PDB entry 8IJB | electron microscopy, 3.23 A resolution | chains A and C of the 5 polymer chains in the assembly

== Chain A ==
Molecule: Hydroxycarboxylic acid receptor 2
From: Homo sapiens
Reference sequence: Q8TDS4 (HCAR2_HUMAN); residue numbers follow UniProt; this construct covers 8-301
Chain sequence (294 residues; row label = number of the first residue in the row):
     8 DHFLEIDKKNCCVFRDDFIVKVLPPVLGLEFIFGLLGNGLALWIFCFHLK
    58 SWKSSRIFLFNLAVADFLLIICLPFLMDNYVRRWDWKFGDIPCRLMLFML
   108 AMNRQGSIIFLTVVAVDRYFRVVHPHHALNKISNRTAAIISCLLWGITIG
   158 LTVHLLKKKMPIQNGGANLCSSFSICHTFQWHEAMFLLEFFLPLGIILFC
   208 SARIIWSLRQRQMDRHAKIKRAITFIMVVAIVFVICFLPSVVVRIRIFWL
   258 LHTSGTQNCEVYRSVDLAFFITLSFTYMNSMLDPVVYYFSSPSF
Disulfides: Cys18-Cys183, Cys19-Cys266, Cys100-Cys177
Small-molecule neighbours: OJX (5-methyl-4-oxidanyl-pyrazin-4-ium-2-carboxylic acid): Leu83, Tyr87, Leu104, Leu107, Ala108, Arg111, Cys177, Ser178, Ser179, Phe180, Phe277, Tyr284
Reported in the primary citation:
  - mutagenesis - Y87A: unchanged signaling in response to OJX
  - binding site for OJX: Leu83, Leu104, Leu107, Arg111, Phe180, Phe277, Tyr284
  - mutagenesis - R111A, Y284A: decreased signaling in response to OJX
  - conformationally variable residues: Trp91
  - mutagenesis - Y284A: decreased binding to OJX
  - mutagenesis - R111A: abolished binding to OJX
  - specificity-determining residues: Asn86, Trp91, Met103, Leu107
  - contacts within the chain: Ser179-His189

== Chain C ==
Molecule: Guanine nucleotide-binding protein G(i) subunit alpha-1
From: Homo sapiens
Reference sequence: P63096 (GNAI1_HUMAN); residues 4-354 here = UniProt positions 4-354
Chain sequence (351 residues; numbered 4 to 354; the number before each row is that of its first residue):
     4 TLSAEDKAAVERSKMIDRNLREDGEKAAREVKLLLLGAGESGKSTIVKQM
    54 KIIHEAGYSEEECKQYKAVVYSNTIQSIIAIIRAMGRLKIDFGDSARADD
   104 ARQLFVLAGAAEEGFMTAELAGVIKRLWKDSGVQACFNRSREYQLNDSAA
   154 YYLNDLDRIAQPNYIPTQQDVLRTRVKTTGIVETHFTFKDLHFKMFDVGA
   204 QRSERKKWIHCFEGVTAIIFCVALSDYDLVLAEDEEMNRMHESMKLFDSI
   254 CNNKWFTDTSIILFLNKKDLFEEKIKKSPLTICYPEYAGSNTYEEAAAYI
   304 QCQFEDLNKRKDTKEIYTHFTCSTDTKNVQFVFDAVTDVIIKNNLKDCGL
   354 F
Disordered / not traced: 54-181, 234-240
Differences from the reference sequence: engineered mutation Ala203 (Gly in P63096), Ser326 (Ala in P63096)
Swiss-Prot annotation at these positions:
  - region: Lys35 to Thr48 (G1 motif), Asp173 to Thr181 (G2 motif), Phe196 to Gly202, Gln204, Arg205 (G3 motif), Ile265 to Asp272 (G4 motif), Thr324, Cys325, Thr327 to Thr329 (G5 motif)
  - binding site (GTP): Glu43 to Thr48, Ser151, Leu175 to Thr181, Asp200 to Gly202, Gln204, Asn269 to Asp272
  - binding site (Mg(2+)): Ser47, Thr181
  - modified residue: Arg178 (ADP-ribosylarginine), Gln204 (Deamidated glutamine), Cys351 (ADP-ribosylcysteine)
  - natural variant: Gly40 (G40C: In NEDHISB; G40R: In NEDHISB), Gly45 (G45D: In NEDHISB), Thr48 (T48I: In NEDHISB; T48K: In NEDHISB), Gln52 (Q52P: In NEDHISB), Ser75 (deletion: In NEDHISB; uncertain significance), Gln172 (deletion: In NEDHISB), Asp173 (D173V: In NEDHISB), Glu186 to Phe189 (deletion: In NEDHISB; uncertain significance), Cys224 (C224Y: In NEDHISB), Lys270 (K270N: In NEDHISB; K270R: In NEDHISB), Asp272 (D272G: In NEDHISB), Val332 (V332E: In NEDHISB; uncertain significance)
  - mutagenesis: Gly42 (G42R: Abolishes switch to an activated conformation and dissociation from beta and gamma subunits upon GTP binding. Abolishes interaction with RGS family members), Glu116 (E116L: Enhances interaction (inactive GDP-bound) with RGS14), Gln147 (Q147L: Enhances interaction (inactive GDP-bound) with RGS14), Glu245 (E245L: Enhances interaction (inactive GDP-bound) with RGS14)

== Chain A / chain C interface ==
Residue-residue contacts (25):
  Ser62(A) with Cys351(C)
  Arg63(A) with Cys351(C), hydrogen bond (side chain-backbone)
  Arg128(A) with Asn347(C), hydrogen bond (side chain-backbone); Asp350(C); Cys351(C), hydrogen bond
  Val129(A) with Ile344(C)
  Pro132(A) with Ile343(C); Ile344(C), hydrophobic; Asn347(C), hydrogen bond (backbone-side chain)
  His133(A) with Leu194(C); Thr340(C), hydrogen bond
  Lys138(A) with Arg32(C)
  Arg218(A) with Thr340(C); Asp341(C), salt bridge
  Met220(A) with Ile344(C), hydrophobic; Lys345(C)
  His223(A) with Asp315(C)
  Lys225(A) with Phe354(C), hydrogen bond (side chain-backbone)
  Ile226(A) with Leu348(C), hydrophobic; Phe354(C), hydrophobic
  Ala229(A) with Leu353(C)
  Ser298(A) with Gly352(C)
  Pro299(A) with Gly352(C); Leu353(C); Phe354(C)
Interface residues without a listed pair, chain A (20 interface residues in all): Lys60, Asp124, Arg125, Asn137, Ile233
Interface residues without a listed pair, chain C (16 interface residues in all): Phe336

== In short ==
The interface between chain A and chain C involves 20 residues on one side and 16 on the other; the contacts
include 6 hydrogen bonds and 1 salt bridge. Among the polar pairs are Arg218(A)-Asp341(C), Arg63(A)-Cys351(C)
and Arg128(A)-Asn347(C). The paper reports a binding site for OJX at Leu83(A), Leu104(A) and Leu107(A) among
others; R111A and Y284A of chain A reduce signaling in response to OJX.
Here chain A is Hydroxycarboxylic acid receptor 2 and chain C is Guanine nucleotide-binding protein G(i)
subunit alpha-1, both from Homo sapiens. Entry 8IJB (Cryo-EM structure of human HCAR2-Gi complex with
acipimox) was determined by electron microscopy, deposited together with 8IJ3, 8IJA and 8IJD.
